Entry 6PVM (electron microscopy, 4.50 A resolution (low resolution: residue-level contacts below are approximate; hydrogen-bond / salt-bridge calls are withheld)); this record covers chains A and D of the 4 polymer chains in the assembly.

[Chain A (and D)]
Protein: Transient receptor potential cation channel subfamily V member 3
From: Mus musculus
Notes: chain D of this document is another copy of the same molecule, construct and numbering; everything in this record applies to it too
UniProtKB: Q8K424 (TRPV3_MOUSE); numbering as in UniProt (aligned over 1-791)
Chain sequence (808 residues; each row starts with the number of its first residue):
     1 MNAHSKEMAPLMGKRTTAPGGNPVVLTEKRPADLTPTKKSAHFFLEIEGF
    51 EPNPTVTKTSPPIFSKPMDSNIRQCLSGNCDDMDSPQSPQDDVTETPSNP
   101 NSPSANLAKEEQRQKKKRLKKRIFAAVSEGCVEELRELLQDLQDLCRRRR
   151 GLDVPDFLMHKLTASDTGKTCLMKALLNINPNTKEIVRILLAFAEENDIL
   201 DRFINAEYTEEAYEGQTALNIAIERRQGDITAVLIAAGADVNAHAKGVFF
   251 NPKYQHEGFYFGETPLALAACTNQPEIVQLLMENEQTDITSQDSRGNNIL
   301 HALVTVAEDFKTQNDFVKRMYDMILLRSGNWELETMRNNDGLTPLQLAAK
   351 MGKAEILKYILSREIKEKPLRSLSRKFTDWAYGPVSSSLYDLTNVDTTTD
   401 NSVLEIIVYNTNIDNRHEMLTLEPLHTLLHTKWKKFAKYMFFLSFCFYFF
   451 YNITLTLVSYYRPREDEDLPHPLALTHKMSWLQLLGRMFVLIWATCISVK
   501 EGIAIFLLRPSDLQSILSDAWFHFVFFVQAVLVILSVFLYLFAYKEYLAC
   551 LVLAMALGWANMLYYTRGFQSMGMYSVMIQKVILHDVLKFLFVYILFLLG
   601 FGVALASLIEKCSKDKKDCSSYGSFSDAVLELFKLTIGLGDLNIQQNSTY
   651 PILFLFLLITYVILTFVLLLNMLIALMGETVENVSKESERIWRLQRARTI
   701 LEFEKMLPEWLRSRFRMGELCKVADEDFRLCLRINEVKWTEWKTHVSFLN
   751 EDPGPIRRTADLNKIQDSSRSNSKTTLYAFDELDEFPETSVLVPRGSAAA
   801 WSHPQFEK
Disordered / not traced: 1-114, 759-808
Differences from the reference sequence: expression tag (792-808)
Swiss-Prot annotation at these positions:
  - binding site (Na(+)): Gly638
What the authors report for this chain:
  - conformationally variable residues (side-chain flip): Asn671, Met677

[Interface between chain A and chain D]
Contacting residue pairs - 75 pairs, chain A then chain D:
  Trp380(A) - Glu257(D)
  Tyr382(A) - Gln216(D)
  Tyr382(A) - Glu224(D)
  Tyr382(A) - Phe249(D)
  Tyr382(A) - Phe259(D)
  Tyr382(A) - Phe261(D)
  Gly383(A) - Glu224(D)
  Pro384(A) - Phe259(D)
  Val385(A) - Glu257(D)
  Val385(A) - Gly258(D)
  Val385(A) - Phe259(D)
  Thr456(A) - Val603(D)
  Tyr460(A) - Val603(D)
  Tyr460(A) - Ala606(D)
  Tyr460(A) - Ser607(D)
  Tyr460(A) - Phe625(D)
  Asp468(A) - Lys611(D)
  Val552(A) - Val603(D)
  Val552(A) - Ala604(D)
  Val552(A) - Ser607(D)
  Ala556(A) - Gly600(D)
  Ala556(A) - Ala604(D)
  Trp559(A) - Gly600(D)
  Met562(A) - Leu596(D)
  Ser571(A) - Lys589(D)
  Met572(A) - Lys589(D)
  Met572(A) - Phe592(D)
  Tyr575(A) - Lys589(D)
  Tyr575(A) - Val593(D)
  Tyr575(A) - Leu669(D)
  Tyr575(A) - Met672(D)
  Met578(A) - Met672(D)
  Ile579(A) - Leu669(D)
  Ile579(A) - Met672(D)
  Val582(A) - Leu668(D)
  Val582(A) - Met672(D)
  Ile583(A) - Leu668(D)
  Phe633(A) - Ile659(D)
  Phe633(A) - Val662(D)
  Lys634(A) - Leu642(D)
  Ile637(A) - Leu635(D)
  Ile637(A) - Val662(D)
  Ile637(A) - Phe666(D)
  Gly638(A) - Gly638(D)
  Leu639(A) - Leu635(D)
  Leu639(A) - Gly640(D)
  Leu639(A) - Leu642(D)
  Asp641(A) - Leu642(D)
  Leu670(A) - Val667(D)
  Leu673(A) - Val667(D)
  Ile674(A) - Asn671(D)
  Met677(A) - Met672(D)
  Met677(A) - Ala675(D)
  Val681(A) - Ala675(D)
  Ser685(A) - Glu679(D)
  Glu736(A) - Gln255(D)
  Trp739(A) - Glu308(D)
  Trp742(A) - Arg226(D)
  Trp742(A) - Thr272(D)
  Trp742(A) - Asn273(D)
  Trp742(A) - Phe316(D)
  Lys743(A) - Arg226(D)
  Thr744(A) - Arg225(D)
  Thr744(A) - Gln227(D)
  Val746(A) - Asn178(D)
  Val746(A) - Ile179(D)
  Phe748(A) - Asn178(D)
  Glu751(A) - Lys169(D)
  Glu751(A) - Tyr208(D)
  Glu751(A) - Tyr213(D)
  Asp752(A) - Tyr213(D)
  Asp752(A) - Arg225(D)
  Gly754(A) - Glu257(D)
  Pro755(A) - Glu257(D)
  Arg758(A) - Asp166(D)
Other interface residues (no listed pair), chain A (53 interface residues in all): Ala381, Tyr547, Leu548, Met555, Leu563, Val587, Phe590, Leu591, Thr740, His745
Other interface residues (no listed pair), chain D (57 interface residues in all): Leu177, Glu210, Thr312, Asn314, Leu588, Phe597, Leu639, Ile663, Leu673, Ile674, Leu676

[Summary]
Chain A and chain D form an interface of 53 and 57 residues respectively. Curated annotation (UniProt) lists
Na+-binding residue Gly638(A) on chain A. The paper reports conformational variability at Asn671(A) and
Met677(A).
Chain A and chain D are both Transient receptor potential cation channel subfamily V member 3 (Mus musculus);
the structure, Cryo-EM structure of mouse TRPV3 in putative sensitized state at 42 degrees Celsius, was
determined by electron microscopy, deposited together with 6PVL, 6PVN, 6PVO, 6PVP and 6PVQ.
